7ZUS - chains AAA and EEE of the 3 polymer chains in the assembly; structure by X-ray diffraction, 2.26 A resolution.

[Chain AAA]
Name: DNA polymerase theta
From: Homo sapiens
Notes: EC 2.7.7.7
UniProt: O75417 (DPOLQ_HUMAN); residue numbers follow UniProt; this construct covers 1820-2261, 2307-2590
Sequence (726 residues; each row starts with the number of its first residue; note: 45 numbers in that range are skipped by the numbering (no residue carries them; nothing is unmodelled there)):
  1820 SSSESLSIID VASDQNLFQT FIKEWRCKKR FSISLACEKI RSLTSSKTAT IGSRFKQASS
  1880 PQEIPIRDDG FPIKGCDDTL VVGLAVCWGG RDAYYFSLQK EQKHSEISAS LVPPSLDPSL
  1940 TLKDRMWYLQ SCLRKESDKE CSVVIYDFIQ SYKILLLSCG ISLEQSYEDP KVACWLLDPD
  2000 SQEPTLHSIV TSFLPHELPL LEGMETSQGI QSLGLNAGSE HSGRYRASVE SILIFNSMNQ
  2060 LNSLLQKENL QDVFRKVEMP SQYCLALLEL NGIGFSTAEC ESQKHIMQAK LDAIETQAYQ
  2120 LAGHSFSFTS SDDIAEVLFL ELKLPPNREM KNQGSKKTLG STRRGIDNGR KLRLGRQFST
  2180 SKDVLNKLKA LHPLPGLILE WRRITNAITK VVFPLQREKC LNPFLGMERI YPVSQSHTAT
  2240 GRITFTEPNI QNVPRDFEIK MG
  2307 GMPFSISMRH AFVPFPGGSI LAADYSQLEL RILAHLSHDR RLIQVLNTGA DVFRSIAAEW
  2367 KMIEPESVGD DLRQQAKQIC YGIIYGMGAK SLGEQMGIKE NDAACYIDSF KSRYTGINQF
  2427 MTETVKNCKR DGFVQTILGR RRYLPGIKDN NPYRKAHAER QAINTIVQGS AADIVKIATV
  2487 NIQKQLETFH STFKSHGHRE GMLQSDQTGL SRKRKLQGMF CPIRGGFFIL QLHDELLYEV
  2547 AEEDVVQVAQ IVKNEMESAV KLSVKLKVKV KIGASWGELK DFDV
Not modelled in the structure: 1820-1823, 1860-1884, 1922-1931, 2146-2176, 2510-2526
Differences from the reference sequence: engineered mutation Gly2261 (Pro in O75417)
Bound ions: Mg2+: Asp2540 (together with 2'-3'-dideoxyguanosine-5'-triphosphate)
Small-molecule neighbours: 2'-3'-dideoxyguanosine-5'-triphosphate (DG3): Arg2241, Tyr2331, Gln2333, Glu2335, Phe2359, Arg2379, Lys2383, Gln2384, Tyr2387, Tyr2391, Asn2470, Asp2540
Curated features (UniProtKB/Swiss-Prot):
  - region: Lys2142 to Phe2177 (Loop 1)
  - binding site (Mg(2+)): Asp2330, Tyr2331, Asp2540
  - mutagenesis: Ser1977 (S1977P: Decreased protein stability), Lys2181 (K2181A: Impaired ability to bypasse abasic sites), Arg2202 (R2202A: Impaired ability to bypasse abasic sites. In Pol-theta(RR) mutant; abolished polymerase activity; when associated with V-2254), Arg2254 (R2254A/V: Impaired ability to bypasse abasic sites; R2254V: In Pol-theta(RR) mutant; abolished polymerase activity; when associated with A-2202), Asp2540 to Glu2541 (Abolishes DNA polymerase activity)

[Chain EEE]
Molecule: 13-nt DNA strand
Sequence (13 nucleotides; numbered 1 to 13; the number before each row is that of its first residue):
     1 GCGGCTGTCA TTX
Modified / non-standard residues: DDG (2',3'-dideoxy-guanosine-5'-monophosphate) at position 13

[How chain AAA and chain EEE interact]
Residue-residue contacts (23; chain AAA residue first):
  Thr2179(AAA) with DC9(EEE), phosphate contact
  Ser2180(AAA) with DC9(EEE), phosphate contact
  Lys2181(AAA) with DA10(EEE), salt bridge to the phosphate; DT11(EEE), salt bridge to the phosphate
  Arg2201(AAA) with DC9(EEE), hydrogen bond to the phosphate; DA10(EEE), salt bridge to the phosphate
  Arg2202(AAA) with DT11(EEE), phosphate contact
  Asn2205(AAA) with DA10(EEE), sugar contact; DT11(EEE), hydrogen bond to the sugar
  Arg2241(AAA) with DDG_13(EEE), base contact
  Gln2250(AAA) with DT12(EEE), sugar contact
  Asn2251(AAA) with DT11(EEE), hydrogen bond to the base; DT12(EEE), sugar contact
  Val2252(AAA) with DT12(EEE), sugar contact
  Pro2253(AAA) with DT12(EEE), phosphate contact
  Arg2254(AAA) with DT12(EEE), hydrogen bond to the phosphate; DDG_13(EEE), salt bridge to the phosphate
  Arg2315(AAA) with DT12(EEE), hydrogen bond to the phosphate; DDG_13(EEE), salt bridge to the phosphate
  Gln2380(AAA) with DDG_13(EEE), phosphate contact
  Gln2474(AAA) with DDG_13(EEE), base contact
  Leu2538(AAA) with DDG_13(EEE), sugar contact
  His2539(AAA) with DDG_13(EEE), sugar contact
Also at the interface, not in a pair above, chain AAA (20 interface residues in all): Ser2178, Leu2198, Lys2209

[Overview]
20 residues of chain AAA and 5 residues of chain EEE are in contact, with 5 hydrogen bonds and 5 salt bridges.
Polar pairs include Asn2251(AAA)-DT11(EEE), Asn2205(AAA)-DT11(EEE) and Arg2201(AAA)-DC9(EEE). Bound to chain
AAA: 2'-3'-dideoxyguanosine-5'-triphosphate.
Here chain AAA is DNA polymerase theta (Homo sapiens) and chain EEE is a 13-nt DNA strand. Entry 7ZUS (Crystal
structure of ternary complex of Pol theta polymerase domain) was determined by X-ray diffraction (same
publication as 7ZX0 and 7ZX1).
